PDB entry 7TMW | electron microscopy, 3.20 A resolution | chains R and N of the 4 polymer chains in the assembly

Chain R:
Name: Relaxin receptor 1, Guanine nucleotide-binding protein G(s) subunit alpha isoforms short fusion
Organism: Homo sapiens
UniProt: chimeric construct of Q9HBX9, P63092: residues 23-1000 from Q9HBX9 (RXFP1_HUMAN) positions 23-737 (offset varies); residues 1199-1379 from P63092 positions 204-384 (UniProt number = residue number - 995)
Amino-acid sequence (984 residues; each row starts with the number of its first residue; note: 394 numbers in that range are skipped by the numbering (no residue carries them; nothing is unmodelled there)):
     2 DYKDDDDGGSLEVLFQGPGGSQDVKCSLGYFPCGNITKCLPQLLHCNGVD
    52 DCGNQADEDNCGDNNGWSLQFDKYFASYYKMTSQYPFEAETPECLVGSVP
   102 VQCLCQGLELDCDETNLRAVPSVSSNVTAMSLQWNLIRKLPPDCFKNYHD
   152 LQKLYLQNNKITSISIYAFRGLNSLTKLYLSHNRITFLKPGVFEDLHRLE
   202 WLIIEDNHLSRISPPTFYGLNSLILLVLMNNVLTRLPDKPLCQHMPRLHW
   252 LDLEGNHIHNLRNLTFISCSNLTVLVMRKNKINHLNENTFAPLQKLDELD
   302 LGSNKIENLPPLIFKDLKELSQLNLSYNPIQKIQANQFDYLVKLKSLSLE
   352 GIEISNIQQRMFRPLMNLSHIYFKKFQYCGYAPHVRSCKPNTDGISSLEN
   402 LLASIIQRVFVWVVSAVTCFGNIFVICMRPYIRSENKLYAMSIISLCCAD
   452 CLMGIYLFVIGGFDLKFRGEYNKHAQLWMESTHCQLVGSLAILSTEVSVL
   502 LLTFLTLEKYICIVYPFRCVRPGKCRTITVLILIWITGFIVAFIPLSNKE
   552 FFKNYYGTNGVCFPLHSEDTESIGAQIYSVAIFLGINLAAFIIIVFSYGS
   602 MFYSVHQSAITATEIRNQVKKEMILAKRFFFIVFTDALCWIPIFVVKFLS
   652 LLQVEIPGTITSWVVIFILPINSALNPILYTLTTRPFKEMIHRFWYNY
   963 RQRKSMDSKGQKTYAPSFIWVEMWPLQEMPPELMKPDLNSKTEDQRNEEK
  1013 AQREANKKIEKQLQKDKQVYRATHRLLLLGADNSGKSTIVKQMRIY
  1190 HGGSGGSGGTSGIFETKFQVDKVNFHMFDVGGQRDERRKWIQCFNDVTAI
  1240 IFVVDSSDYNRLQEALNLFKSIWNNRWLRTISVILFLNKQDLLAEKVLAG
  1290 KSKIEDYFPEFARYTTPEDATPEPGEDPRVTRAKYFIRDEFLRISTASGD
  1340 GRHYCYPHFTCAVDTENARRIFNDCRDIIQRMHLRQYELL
Unresolved in the structure: 2-399, 434-435, 518-522, 568-571, 609-622, 963-1006, 1190-1202, 1337-1341
Disulfides: Cys-485/Cys-563
Differences from the reference sequence: expression tag (2-22); linker (1001-1058, 1190-1198); conflict Asp-1244 (Ala249 in P63092), Asp-1247 (Ser252 in P63092), Ala-1357 (Ile372 in P63092), Ile-1360 (Val375 in P63092)
Curated features (UniProtKB/Swiss-Prot):
  - binding site (Ca(2+)): Leu-45, Asn-48, Val-50, Asp-52, Asp-58, Glu-59
  - glycosylation (N-linked (GlcNAc...) asparagine): Asn-36, Asn-127, Asn-264, Asn-272, Asn-325, Asn-368
From the paper describing this entry:
  - contacts within the chain: Phe-564/Val-666, Tyr-599/Tyr-681 (hydrogen bond)
  - conformationally variable residues (order/disorder transition): Ser-568 to Ser-573
  - mutagenesis - L402A/L403A, L566D: decreased expression
  - mutagenesis - F564A, L566D: abolished signaling in response to relaxin-2
  - mutagenesis - L402A, L403A: decreased signaling
  - mutagenesis - L402A/L403A: unchanged binding to relaxin-2
  - mutagenesis - F564A: abolished signaling (basal activity)
  - mutagenesis - I396A, S397A: increased signaling in response to basal signaling
  - mutagenesis - S397A: decreased signaling in response to relaxin-2
  - conformationally variable residues (side-chain flip): Trp-641 (from molecular simulation)
  - mutagenesis - E206A: decreased binding to relaxin-2
  - mutagenesis - E206A: unchanged expression
  - mutagenesis - L402A/L403A: abolished signaling

Chain N:
Name: Camelid antibody VHH fragment Nb35
Organism: Lama glama
Notes: antibody fragment or engineered binder
Amino-acid sequence (159 residues; numbered 1 to 159; the number before each row is that of its first residue):
     1 QVQLQESGGGLVQPGGSLRLSCAASGFTFSNYKMNWVRQAPGKGLEWVSD
    51 ISQSGASISYTGSVKGRFTISRDNAKNTLYLQMNSLKPEDTAVYYCARCP
   101 APFTRDCFDVTSTTYAYRGQGTQVTVSSLEVLFQGPGHHHHHHHHGSEDQ
   151 VDPRLIDGK
Unresolved in the structure: 127-159
Disulfides: Cys-22/Cys-96, Cys-99/Cys-107

Chain R / chain N interface:
Contacting residue pairs (26):
  Arg-1223(R) / Thr-114(N)  hydrogen bond
  Asp-1224(R) / Thr-111(N)
  Asp-1224(R) / Ser-112(N)  hydrogen bond (side chain-backbone)
  Arg-1227(R) / Pro-100(N)
  Arg-1227(R) / Phe-108(N)
  Arg-1227(R) / Tyr-115(N)
  Asn-1249(R) / Glu-46(N)
  Gln-1252(R) / Thr-61(N)
  Glu-1253(R) / Val-110(N)
  Asn-1256(R) / Trp-47(N)
  Leu-1257(R) / Phe-108(N)  hydrophobic
  Lys-1259(R) / Lys-33(N)
  Lys-1259(R) / Asp-50(N)  salt bridge
  Ser-1260(R) / Asp-106(N)
  Ser-1260(R) / Cys-107(N)  hydrogen bond (side chain-backbone)
  Ser-1260(R) / Phe-108(N)
  Asn-1263(R) / Thr-104(N)
  Asn-1263(R) / Arg-105(N)
  Asn-1263(R) / Asp-106(N)
  Asn-1264(R) / Asp-106(N)
  Asp-1295(R) / Gly-62(N)
  Asp-1295(R) / Ser-63(N)
  Tyr-1296(R) / Gly-62(N)  hydrogen bond (backbone-backbone)
  Pro-1298(R) / Gly-62(N)
  Pro-1298(R) / Lys-65(N)
  Glu-1299(R) / Lys-65(N)
Other interface residues (no listed pair), chain R (19 interface residues in all): Glu-1225, Arg-1226, Phe-1297
Other interface residues (no listed pair), chain N (21 interface residues in all): Leu-45, Thr-113

Summary:
The interface between chain R and chain N involves 19 residues on one side and 21 on the other, with 4
hydrogen bonds and 1 salt bridge. Polar pairs include Lys-1259(R)/Asp-50(N), Arg-1223(R)/Thr-114(N) and
Asp-1224(R)/Ser-112(N). From the paper: L402A/L403A and L566D of chain R reduce expression; conformational
variability at Ser-568(R) and Trp-641(R); 8 substitutions were tested in all.
Chain R is Relaxin receptor 1, Guanine nucleotide-binding protein G(s) subunit alpha isoforms short fusion
(Homo sapiens) and chain N is Camelid antibody VHH fragment Nb35 (Lama glama); the structure, Cryo-EM
structure of the relaxin receptor RXFP1 in complex with heterotrimeric Gs, was determined by electron
microscopy.
